Entry 5NV3 (electron microscopy, 3.39 A resolution); this record covers chains A and N of the 16 polymer chains in the assembly.

Chain A:
Protein: Ribulose bisphosphate carboxylase large chain
Organism: Rhodobacter sphaeroides
Notes: EC 4.1.1.39; fragment: RbcL
Reference sequence: P27997 (RBL1_RHOSH); residues 13-479 here = UniProt positions 13-479
Sequence (467 residues; row label = number of the first residue in the row):
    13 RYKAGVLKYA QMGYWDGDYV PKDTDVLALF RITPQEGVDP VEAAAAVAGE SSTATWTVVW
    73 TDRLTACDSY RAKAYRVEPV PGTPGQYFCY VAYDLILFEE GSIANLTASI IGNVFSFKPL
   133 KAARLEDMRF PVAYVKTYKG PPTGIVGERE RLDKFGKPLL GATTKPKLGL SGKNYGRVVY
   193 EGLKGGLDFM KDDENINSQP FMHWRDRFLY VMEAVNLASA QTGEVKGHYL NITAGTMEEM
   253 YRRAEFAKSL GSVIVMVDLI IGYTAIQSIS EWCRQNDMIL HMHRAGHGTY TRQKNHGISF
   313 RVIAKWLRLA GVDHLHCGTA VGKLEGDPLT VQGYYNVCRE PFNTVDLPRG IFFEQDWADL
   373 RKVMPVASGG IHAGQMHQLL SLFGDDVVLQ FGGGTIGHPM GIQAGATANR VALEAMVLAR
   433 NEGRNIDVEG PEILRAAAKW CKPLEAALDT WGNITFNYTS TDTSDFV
Modified residues: Lys203 (lysine nz-carboxylic acid; KCX)
Swiss-Prot annotation at these positions:
  - active site (Proton acceptor): Lys177, His295
  - binding site (substrate): Asn125, Thr175, Lys179, Arg296, His328, Ser380
  - binding site (Mg(2+)): Lys203, Asp205, Glu206
  - site: Lys335 (Transition state stabilizer)
  - modified residue: Lys203 (N6-carboxylysine)
  - mutagenesis: Leu341 (L341M: Increases KM for CO(2), decreases KM for ribulose 1,5-bisphosphate)
Ion coordination: Mg2+: Lys203, Asp205, Glu206 (together with 2-carboxyarabinitol-1,5-diphosphate)
Ligand contacts:
  - 2-carboxyarabinitol-1,5-diphosphate (CAP), molecule 1: Glu62, Thr67, Trp68, Asn125
  - 2-carboxyarabinitol-1,5-diphosphate (CAP), molecule 2: Thr175, Lys177, Lys179, Lys203, Asp205, Glu206, His295, Arg296, His299, His328, Lys335, Leu336, Ser380, Gly381, Gly382, Gln402, Phe403, Gly404, Gly405

Chain N:
Protein: Ribulose bisphosphate carboxylase small chain 1
Organism: Rhodobacter sphaeroides
Notes: EC 4.1.1.39
Reference sequence: P27998 (RBS1_RHOSH); residue numbers follow UniProt; this construct covers 1-129
Sequence (129 residues; numbered 1 to 129; the number before each row is that of its first residue):
     1 MRITQGCFSF LPDLTDEQIS AQVDYCLGRG WAVSLEHTDD PHPRNTYWEM WGMPMFDLRD
    61 PKGVMIELDE CRKAWPGRYI RINAFDSTRG FETVTMSFIV NRPEVEPSLR MERTEVDGRS
   121 IRYTHSIVR

Interface between chain A and chain N:
Contacting residue pairs (12):
  Trp72(A) - Met53(N)  hydrophobic
  Trp72(A) - Pro54(N)
  Arg75(A) - Phe56(N)
  Arg75(A) - Asp57(N)
  Arg75(A) - Ser87(N)  hydrogen bond (backbone-side chain)
  Leu76(A) - Phe56(N)  hydrophobic
  Leu76(A) - Phe85(N)
  Leu76(A) - Ser87(N)  hydrogen bond (backbone-side chain)
  Thr77(A) - Glu92(N)  hydrogen bond
  Ala78(A) - Thr88(N)
  Ala78(A) - Glu92(N)  hydrogen bond (backbone-side chain)
  Tyr82(A) - Glu92(N)  hydrogen bond
Other interface residues (no listed pair), chain A (7 interface residues in all): Ser81
Other interface residues (no listed pair), chain N (10 interface residues in all): Asp86, Arg89

Summary:
7 residues of chain A and 10 residues of chain N are in contact, with 5 hydrogen bonds. Among the polar pairs
are Arg75(A)-Ser87(N), Leu76(A)-Ser87(N) and Thr77(A)-Glu92(N). Bound to chain A:
2-carboxyarabinitol-1,5-diphosphate.
Here chain A is Ribulose bisphosphate carboxylase large chain and chain N is Ribulose bisphosphate carboxylase
small chain 1, both from Rhodobacter sphaeroides. Entry 5NV3 (Structure of Rubisco from Rhodobacter
sphaeroides in complex with CABP) was determined by electron microscopy.
